PDB entry 8GHY | X-ray diffraction, 1.80 A resolution | chain A

== Chain A ==
Protein: Cellulase CelD
From: Piromyces finnis
UniProtKB: A0A1Y1V643 (A0A1Y1V643_9FUNG); residues 1-362 here correspond to UniProt positions 747-1108 (UniProt number = residue number + 746)
Chain sequence (365 residues; each row starts with the number of its first residue; numbers below 1 keep their minus sign (Ser-2 is residue -2)):
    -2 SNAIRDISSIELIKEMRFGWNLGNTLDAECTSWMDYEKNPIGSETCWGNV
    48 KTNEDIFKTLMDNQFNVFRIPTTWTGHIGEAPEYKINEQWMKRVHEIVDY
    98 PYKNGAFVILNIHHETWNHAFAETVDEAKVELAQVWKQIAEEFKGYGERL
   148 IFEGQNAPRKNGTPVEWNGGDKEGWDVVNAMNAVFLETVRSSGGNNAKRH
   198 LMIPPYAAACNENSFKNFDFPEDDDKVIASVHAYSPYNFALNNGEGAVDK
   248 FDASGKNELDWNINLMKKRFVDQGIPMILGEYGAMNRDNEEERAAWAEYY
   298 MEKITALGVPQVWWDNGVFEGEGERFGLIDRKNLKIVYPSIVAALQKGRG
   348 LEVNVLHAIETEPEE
Disordered / not traced: 360-362
Differences from the reference sequence: expression tag (-2 to 0); engineered mutation Ala154 (Glu900 in A0A1Y1V643); conflict Glu361 (Thr1107 in A0A1Y1V643)
Disulfides: Cys27-Cys43
Reported in the primary citation:
  - mutagenesis - E154A: abolished catalytic activity (proposed by the authors, not directly observed)
  - binding site for beta-D-glucopyranose: Trp44, Trp164, Tyr231, Trp311
  - contacts within the chain: Arg66-Glu278 (hydrogen bond), Tyr231-Glu278 (hydrogen bond)

== Overview ==
From the paper: a binding site for beta-D-glucopyranose at Trp44, Trp164 and Tyr231 among others; E154A
abolishes catalytic activity.
Chain A is Cellulase CelD (Piromyces finnis); the structure, Crystal Structure of the E154D mutant CelD
Cellulase from the Anaerobic Fungus Piromyces finnis in the ..., was determined by X-ray diffraction,
deposited together with 8GHX.
